8SPS - chains I and C of the 14 polymer chains in the assembly; structure by electron microscopy, 3.00 A resolution.

Chain I:
Molecule: 168-nt DNA strand
Sequence (168 nucleotides; row label = number of the first residue in the row):
     1 ATCAGCAGGG AGAAGGAGCG CCTCCCCATG TGGGACCTGG AGAAACAGAG GGTGGAGGGA
    61 GCATAGAGAG TCTGTTCTAA GCTGCAAAGC AAAGGCCTGG CGACCTAGGA GACCATGGAG
   121 TTCCAGAAAG TGATAGTTAT GCAGAGCGAA TGGAGGGAAT CAGCACGC
Not modelled in the structure: 1-20, 168

Chain C:
Name: Histone H2A type 2-C
From: Homo sapiens
Reference sequence: Q16777 (H2A2C_HUMAN); residues 0-128 here correspond to UniProt positions 1-129 (UniProt number = residue number + 1)
Sequence (129 residues; numbered 0 to 128; the number before each row is that of its first residue; numbering starts at 0):
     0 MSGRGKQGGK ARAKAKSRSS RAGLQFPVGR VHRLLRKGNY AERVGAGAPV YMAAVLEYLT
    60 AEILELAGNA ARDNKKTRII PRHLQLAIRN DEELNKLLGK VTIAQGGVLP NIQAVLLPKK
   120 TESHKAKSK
Not modelled in the structure: 0-11, 119-128
Curated features (UniProtKB/Swiss-Prot):
  - modified residue: Ser1 (N-acetylserine), Arg3 (Citrulline), Lys5 (N6-(2-hydroxyisobutyryl)lysine), Lys9 (N6-(2-hydroxyisobutyryl)lysine), Lys13 (N6-(beta-hydroxybutyryl)lysine), Lys36 (N6-(2-hydroxyisobutyryl)lysine), Lys74 (N6-(2-hydroxyisobutyryl)lysine), Lys75 (N6-(2-hydroxyisobutyryl)lysine), Lys95 (N6-(2-hydroxyisobutyryl)lysine), Lys99 (N6-glutaryllysine), Gln104 (N5-methylglutamine), Lys118 (N6-(2-hydroxyisobutyryl)lysine), Lys119 (N6-crotonyllysine), Thr120 (Phosphothreonine), Ser122 (Phosphoserine), Lys124 (N6-crotonyllysine)
  - cross-link (Glycyl lysine isopeptide (Lys-Gly)): Lys13 (interchain with G-Cter in ubiquitin), Lys15 (interchain with G-Cter in ubiquitin), Lys119 (interchain with G-Cter in ubiquitin)

How chain I and chain C interact:
Contacting residue pairs (9):
  DG48(I) with Gly28(C), phosphate contact; Arg32(C), salt bridge to the phosphate
  DA49(I) with Lys15(C), phosphate contact; Ser16(C), phosphate contact; Arg17(C), salt bridge to the phosphate; Arg20(C), phosphate contact; Gly28(C), phosphate contact
  DG50(I) with Lys15(C), phosphate contact; Arg20(C), salt bridge to the phosphate
Also at the interface, not in a pair above, chain I (5 interface residues in all): DT38, DG51
Also at the interface, not in a pair above, chain C (11 interface residues in all): Ala12, Ala14, Ser18, Arg29, Arg77

Overview:
5 residues of chain I and 11 residues of chain C are in contact, with 3 salt bridges. Polar pairs include
DG48(I)-Arg32(C), DA49(I)-Arg17(C) and DG50(I)-Arg20(C).
Here chain I is a 168-nt DNA strand and chain C is Histone H2A type 2-C (Homo sapiens). Entry 8SPS (High
resolution structure of ESRRB nucleosome bound OCT4 at site a and site b) was determined by electron
microscopy, deposited together with 7U0G, 7U0I, 7U0J, 8DK5 and 8SPU.
